8VR9 - chains D and E of the 5 polymer chains in the assembly; structure by electron microscopy, 3.06 A resolution.

Chain D:
Molecule: R023 Fab light chain
From: Homo sapiens
Notes: antibody fragment or engineered binder
Chain sequence (216 residues; numbered 1 to 216; the number before each row is that of its first residue):
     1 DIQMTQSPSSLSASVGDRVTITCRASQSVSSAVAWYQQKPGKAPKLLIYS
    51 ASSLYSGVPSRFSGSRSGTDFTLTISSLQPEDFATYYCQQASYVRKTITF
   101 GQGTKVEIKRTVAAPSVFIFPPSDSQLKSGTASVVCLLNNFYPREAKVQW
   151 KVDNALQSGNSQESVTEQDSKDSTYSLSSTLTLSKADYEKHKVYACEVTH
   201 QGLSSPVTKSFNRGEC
Unresolved in the structure: 1-3, 111-216
Cystine bridges: Cys23-Cys88
Small-molecule neighbours: AMG 510 (bound form) (MOV): Gln89, Ala91, Ser92, Tyr93, Lys96, Thr97, Ile98

Chain E:
Molecule: R023 Fab heavy chain
From: Homo sapiens
Notes: antibody fragment or engineered binder
Chain sequence (228 residues; row label = number of the first residue in the row; numbers below 1 keep their minus sign (Glu-2 is residue -2)):
    -2 EISEVQLVESGGGLVQPGGSLRLSCAASGFTFSDYSIHWVRQAPGKGLEW
    48 VASISSSSGSTSYADSVKGRFTISADTSKNTAYLQMNSLRAEDTAVYYCA
    98 RGGWIAAMDYWGQGTLVTVFNQIKGPSVFPLAPSSKSTSGGTAALGCLVK
   148 DYFPEPVTVSWNSGALTSGVHTFPAVLQSSGLYSLSSVVTVPSSSLGTQT
   198 YICNVNHKPSNTKVDKKVEPKSCDKTHT
Unresolved in the structure: -2 to 0, 118-225
Cystine bridges: Cys22-Cys96
Small-molecule neighbours: AMG 510 (bound form) (MOV): Ser33, His35, Trp47, Ser50, Ile51, Ser52, Ser57, Thr58, Ser59, Gly99, Ala103, Ala104, Met105

Chain D / chain E interface:
Residue-residue contacts (38; chain D residue first):
  Ser31(D) - Ala103(E)
  Ala34(D) - Ala104(E)  hydrophobic
  Tyr36(D) - Ala104(E)
  Tyr36(D) - Met105(E)  hydrogen bond (side chain-backbone)
  Tyr36(D) - Trp108(E)
  Gln38(D) - Gln39(E)  hydrogen bond
  Gln38(D) - Leu45(E)
  Gln38(D) - Tyr95(E)
  Ala43(D) - Tyr95(E)  hydrophobic
  Ala43(D) - Trp108(E)  hydrophobic
  Ala43(D) - Gly109(E)
  Pro44(D) - Leu45(E)  hydrophobic
  Pro44(D) - Trp108(E)
  Leu46(D) - Ile102(E)  hydrophobic
  Leu46(D) - Ala104(E)  hydrophobic
  Leu46(D) - Asp106(E)
  Tyr49(D) - Ile102(E)  hydrophobic
  Tyr49(D) - Ala104(E)  hydrophobic
  Tyr55(D) - Ile102(E)  hydrophobic
  Tyr55(D) - Asp106(E)
  Tyr55(D) - Tyr107(E)
  Tyr87(D) - Gln39(E)  hydrogen bond
  Tyr87(D) - Gly44(E)
  Tyr87(D) - Leu45(E)
  Gln89(D) - Ala103(E)  hydrogen bond (side chain-backbone)
  Gln89(D) - Ala104(E)
  Gln89(D) - Met105(E)
  Tyr93(D) - Ala103(E)
  Lys96(D) - Trp47(E)
  Lys96(D) - Ser57(E)
  Lys96(D) - Thr58(E)  hydrogen bond (side chain-backbone)
  Lys96(D) - Ser59(E)  hydrogen bond (backbone-side chain)
  Thr97(D) - Trp47(E)
  Ile98(D) - His35(E)
  Ile98(D) - Trp47(E)
  Ile98(D) - Met105(E)  hydrophobic
  Phe100(D) - Leu45(E)
  Phe100(D) - Met105(E)  hydrophobic
Interface residues without a listed pair, chain D (19 interface residues in all): Ala32, Lys42, Arg95
Interface residues without a listed pair, chain E (18 interface residues in all): Val37

Summary:
19 residues of chain D and 18 residues of chain E are in contact; the contacts include 6 hydrogen bonds. Among
the polar pairs are Tyr36(D)-Met105(E), Gln38(D)-Gln39(E) and Tyr87(D)-Gln39(E). AMG 510 (bound form) is bound
between chain D and chain E.
Here chain D is R023 Fab light chain and chain E is R023 Fab heavy chain, both from Homo sapiens. Entry 8VR9
(Structure of a synthetic antibody in complex with a class I MHC presenting a hapten-peptide conjugate) was
determined by electron microscopy together with 8VRA and 8VRB from the same study.
